6PYT - chains Q and E of the 24 polymer chains in the assembly; structure by electron microscopy, 2.90 A resolution.

[Chain Q (and E)]
Protein: Pyocin sheath PA0622
Source organism: Pseudomonas aeruginosa (strain ATCC 15692 / DSM 22644 / CIP 104116 / JCM 14847 / LMG 12228 / 1C / PRS 101 / PAO1)
Notes: chain E of this document is another copy of the same molecule, construct and numbering; everything in this record applies to it too
Reference sequence: G3XD39 (G3XD39_PSEAE); numbering as in UniProt (aligned over 1-386)
Amino-acid sequence (386 residues; numbered 1 to 386; the number before each row is that of its first residue):
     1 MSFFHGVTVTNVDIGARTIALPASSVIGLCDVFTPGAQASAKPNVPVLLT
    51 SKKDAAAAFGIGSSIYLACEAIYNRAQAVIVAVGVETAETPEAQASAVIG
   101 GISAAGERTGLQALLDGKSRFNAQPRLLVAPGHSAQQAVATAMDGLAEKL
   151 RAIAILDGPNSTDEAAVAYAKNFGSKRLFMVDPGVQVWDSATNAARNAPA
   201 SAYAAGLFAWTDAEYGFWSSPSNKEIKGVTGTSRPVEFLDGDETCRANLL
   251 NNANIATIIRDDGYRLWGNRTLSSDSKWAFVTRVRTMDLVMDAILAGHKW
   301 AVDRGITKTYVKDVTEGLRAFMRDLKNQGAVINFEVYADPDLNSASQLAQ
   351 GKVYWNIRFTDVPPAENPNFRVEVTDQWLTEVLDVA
Not modelled in the structure: 1

[Interface between chain Q and chain E]
Contacting residue pairs (91):
  Asn223(Q) - Lys299(E)  hydrogen bond (side chain-backbone)
  Asn223(Q) - Val302(E)
  Asn223(Q) - Asp303(E)
  Lys224(Q) - Asp303(E)  salt bridge
  Pro235(Q) - Asp116(E)
  Pro235(Q) - Ser119(E)
  Pro235(Q) - Arg120(E)
  Val236(Q) - Ser119(E)  hydrogen bond (backbone-side chain)
  Glu237(Q) - Leu115(E)
  Glu237(Q) - Lys149(E)  salt bridge
  Leu239(Q) - Leu115(E)  hydrophobic
  Leu239(Q) - Gln124(E)
  Leu239(Q) - Lys149(E)
  Leu239(Q) - Leu150(E)
  Asp240(Q) - Arg151(E)
  Gly241(Q) - Arg151(E)
  Glu243(Q) - Lys149(E)
  Arg246(Q) - Gly106(E)
  Arg246(Q) - Arg108(E)
  Ile259(Q) - Ser119(E)
  Arg260(Q) - Lys118(E)
  Arg260(Q) - Asn122(E)
  Asp261(Q) - Ser119(E)
  Asp261(Q) - Asn122(E)  hydrogen bond
  Asp262(Q) - Ser119(E)
  Asp262(Q) - Arg120(E)
  Asp262(Q) - Phe121(E)
  Trp267(Q) - Val302(E)  hydrophobic
  Pro363(Q) - Gly305(E)
  Pro363(Q) - Ile306(E)  hydrogen bond (backbone-backbone)
  Pro363(Q) - Leu348(E)
  Pro364(Q) - Gly305(E)
  Pro364(Q) - Gly351(E)
  Ala365(Q) - Ala301(E)
  Ala365(Q) - Val302(E)
  Ala365(Q) - Asp303(E)
  Ala365(Q) - Arg304(E)
  Ala365(Q) - Ile306(E)  hydrophobic
  Ala365(Q) - Tyr310(E)
  Ala365(Q) - Gly351(E)
  Glu366(Q) - Gln350(E)
  Glu366(Q) - Gly351(E)  hydrogen bond (backbone-backbone)
  Asn367(Q) - Gly351(E)  hydrogen bond (backbone-backbone)
  Asn367(Q) - Lys352(E)
  Asn367(Q) - Val353(E)
  Pro368(Q) - Ala301(E)
  Pro368(Q) - Val353(E)
  Pro368(Q) - Trp355(E)  hydrophobic
  Asn369(Q) - Lys352(E)
  Asn369(Q) - Val353(E)  hydrogen bond (backbone-backbone)
  Asn369(Q) - Tyr354(E)
  Asn369(Q) - Trp355(E)  hydrogen bond (backbone-backbone)
  Phe370(Q) - Met291(E)  hydrophobic
  Phe370(Q) - Ile294(E)  hydrophobic
  Phe370(Q) - Leu295(E)  hydrophobic
  Phe370(Q) - Leu318(E)  hydrophobic
  Phe370(Q) - Trp355(E)  hydrophobic
  Phe370(Q) - Ile357(E)  hydrophobic
  Arg371(Q) - Asp339(E)  salt bridge
  Arg371(Q) - Leu342(E)
  Arg371(Q) - Trp355(E)  hydrogen bond (backbone-backbone)
  Arg371(Q) - Asn356(E)
  Arg371(Q) - Ile357(E)  hydrogen bond (backbone-backbone)
  Val372(Q) - Met287(E)  hydrophobic
  Val372(Q) - Met291(E)  hydrophobic
  Val372(Q) - Ile357(E)
  Val372(Q) - Phe359(E)  hydrophobic
  Glu373(Q) - Ile357(E)
  Glu373(Q) - Arg358(E)  salt bridge
  Glu373(Q) - Phe359(E)  hydrogen bond (backbone-backbone)
  Val374(Q) - Lys277(E)  hydrogen bond (backbone-side chain)
  Val374(Q) - Trp278(E)  hydrophobic
  Val374(Q) - Arg283(E)
  Val374(Q) - Met287(E)  hydrophobic
  Val374(Q) - Phe359(E)
  Thr375(Q) - Arg358(E)
  Thr375(Q) - Phe359(E)  hydrogen bond (backbone-backbone)
  Thr375(Q) - Thr360(E)  hydrogen bond (backbone-side chain)
  Asp376(Q) - Arg283(E)  salt bridge
  Gln377(Q) - Arg358(E)  hydrogen bond
  Gln377(Q) - Thr360(E)
  Trp378(Q) - Ile332(E)
  Trp378(Q) - Asn333(E)
  Trp378(Q) - Glu335(E)
  Trp378(Q) - Arg358(E)
  Trp378(Q) - Thr360(E)  hydrogen bond (backbone-side chain)
  Leu379(Q) - Pro363(E)  hydrophobic
  Val382(Q) - Ile332(E)  hydrophobic
  Val382(Q) - Asn333(E)
  Leu383(Q) - Ile332(E)  hydrophobic
  Leu383(Q) - Pro363(E)
Interface residues without a listed pair, chain Q (40 interface residues in all): Thr162, Ser220, Thr244, Gly263, Arg270, Phe280
Interface residues without a listed pair, chain E (51 interface residues in all): Val314, Phe334, Ala349, Asp361

[In short]
40 residues of chain Q face 51 of chain E across their interface; the contacts include 16 hydrogen bonds and 5
salt bridges. Polar contacts include Lys224(Q)-Asp303(E), Glu237(Q)-Lys149(E) and Arg371(Q)-Asp339(E).
Chain Q and chain E are both Pyocin sheath PA0622 (Pseudomonas aeruginosa (strain ATCC 15692 / DSM 22644 / CIP
104116 / JCM 14847 / LMG 12228 / 1C / PRS 101 / PAO1)); the structure, CryoEM Structure of Pyocin R2 -
precontracted - trunk, was determined by electron microscopy, deposited together with 6U5B, 6U5F, 6U5J and
6U5K.
